PDB entry 8P4N | electron microscopy, 2.90 A resolution | chains F and G of the 14 polymer chains in the assembly

Chain F (and G):
Name: Chaperonin GroEL
Source organism: Escherichia coli
Notes: EC 5.6.1.7; chain G of this document is another copy of the same molecule, construct and numbering; everything in this record applies to it too
Reference sequence: P0A6F5 (CH60_ECOLI); residues 2-548 here = UniProt positions 2-548
Chain sequence (547 residues; row label = number of the first residue in the row):
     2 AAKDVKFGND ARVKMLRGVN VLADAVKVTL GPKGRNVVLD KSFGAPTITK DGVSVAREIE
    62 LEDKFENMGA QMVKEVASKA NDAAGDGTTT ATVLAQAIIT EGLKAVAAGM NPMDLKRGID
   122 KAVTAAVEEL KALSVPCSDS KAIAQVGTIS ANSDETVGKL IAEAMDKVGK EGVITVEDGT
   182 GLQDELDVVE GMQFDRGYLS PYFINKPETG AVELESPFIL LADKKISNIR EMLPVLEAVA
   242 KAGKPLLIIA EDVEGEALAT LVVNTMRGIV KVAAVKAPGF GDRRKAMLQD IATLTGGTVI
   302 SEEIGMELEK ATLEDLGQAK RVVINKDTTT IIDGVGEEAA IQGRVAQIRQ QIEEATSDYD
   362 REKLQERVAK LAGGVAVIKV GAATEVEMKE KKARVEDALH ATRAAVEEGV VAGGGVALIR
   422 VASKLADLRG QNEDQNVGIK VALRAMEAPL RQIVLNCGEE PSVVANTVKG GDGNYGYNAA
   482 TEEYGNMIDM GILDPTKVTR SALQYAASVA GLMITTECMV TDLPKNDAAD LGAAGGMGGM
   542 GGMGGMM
Unresolved in the structure: 526-548
Bound ions: K+: Thr30, Lys51, Thr90 (together with ADP); Mg2+: Asp87 (together with ADP)
Residues lining bound ligands: ADP / beryllium trifluoride: Thr30, Leu31, Gly32, Pro33, Lys51, Asp52, Gly53, Asp87, Gly88, Thr89, Thr90, Thr91, Ile150, Asp398, Gly414, Gly415, Gly416, Ile454, Tyr478, Asn479, Ala480, Ala481, Ile493, Asp495

How chain F and chain G interact:
Contacting residue pairs - 50 pairs, chain F then chain G:
  Ala2(F) with Glu61(G)
  Ala3(F) with Glu61(G); Leu62(G); Glu63(G)
  Lys4(F) with Glu59(G), salt bridge; Glu61(G), hydrogen bond (backbone-backbone); Glu63(G)
  Phe8(F) with Asp25(G); Ala26(G), hydrophobic
  Arg13(F) with Arg36(G)
  Met69(F) with Val39(G), hydrophobic; Asp41(G)
  Gln72(F) with Pro47(G)
  Met73(F) with Val39(G), hydrophobic; Pro47(G), hydrophobic; Ile49(G), hydrophobic
  Glu76(F) with Ala46(G); Val387(G)
  Lys80(F) with Ala384(G), hydrogen bond (side chain-backbone)
  Pro113(F) with Arg36(G)
  Met114(F) with Gly35(G); Asn37(G)
  Arg118(F) with Asn153(G)
  Glu304(F) with Val263(G)
  Ile305(F) with Tyr203(G); Val264(G)
  Gly306(F) with Val264(G)
  Gln505(F) with Leu183(G)
  Tyr506(F) with Ala384(G)
  Ser509(F) with Ala384(G); Thr385(G), hydrogen bond; Glu388(G), hydrogen bond
  Val510(F) with Thr385(G)
  Leu513(F) with Glu388(G)
  Thr516(F) with Arg36(G); Asn37(G), hydrogen bond
  Thr517(F) with Asn37(G); Val39(G)
  Glu518(F) with Val29(G); Arg36(G), salt bridge; Asn37(G), hydrogen bond (backbone-backbone)
  Cys519(F) with Asn37(G); Val38(G); Val39(G), hydrogen bond (backbone-backbone)
  Met520(F) with Val39(G)
  Val521(F) with Val39(G), hydrogen bond (backbone-backbone); Leu40(G); Asp41(G), hydrogen bond (backbone-backbone)
  Thr522(F) with Asp41(G), hydrogen bond
  Leu524(F) with Glu63(G)
Also at the interface, not in a pair above, chain F (37 interface residues in all): Val6, Met111, Asn112, Lys117, Gln290, Glu303, Gln348, Glu355
Also at the interface, not in a pair above, chain G (34 interface residues in all): Lys34, Lys51, Ile60, Pro208, Ala260, Arg268, Lys327, Glu391

Summary:
37 residues of chain F face 34 of chain G across their interface, with 10 hydrogen bonds and 2 salt bridges.
Among the polar pairs are Lys4(F)-Glu59(G), Glu518(F)-Arg36(G) and Lys80(F)-Ala384(G). Chain F binds ADP /
beryllium trifluoride. Thr30(F), Lys51(F) and Thr90(F) coordinate K+.
Both chains are Chaperonin GroEL (Escherichia coli). Entry 8P4N (CryoEM structure of a GroEL7-GroES7 cage with
encapsulated disordered substrate MetK in the presence of ADP-BeFx) was determined by electron microscopy,
deposited together with 8P4M, 8P4O, 8P4R, 8QXS, 8QXT, 8QXU and 8QXV.
